Entry 4QZ4 (X-ray diffraction, 3.00 A resolution); this record covers chains S and T of the 28 polymer chains in the assembly.

== Chain S ==
Protein: Proteasome subunit alpha type-6
Source organism: Saccharomyces cerevisiae
Notes: EC 3.4.25.1
UniProtKB: P40302 (PSA6_YEAST); residues 0-233 here correspond to UniProt positions 1-234 (UniProt number = residue number + 1)
Amino-acid sequence (234 residues; each row starts with the number of its first residue; numbering starts at 0):
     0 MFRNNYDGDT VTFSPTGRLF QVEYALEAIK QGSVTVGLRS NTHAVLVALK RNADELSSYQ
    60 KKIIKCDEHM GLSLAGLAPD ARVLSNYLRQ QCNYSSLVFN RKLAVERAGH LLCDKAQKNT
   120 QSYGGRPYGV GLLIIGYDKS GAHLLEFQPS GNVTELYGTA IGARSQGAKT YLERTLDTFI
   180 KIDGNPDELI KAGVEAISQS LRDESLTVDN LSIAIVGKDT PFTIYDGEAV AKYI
Disordered / not traced: 0-2
UniProt features mapped onto this chain:
  - modified residue: Ser13 (Phosphoserine)
  - cross-link: Lys190 (Glycyl lysine isopeptide (Lys-Gly) (interchain with G-Cter in ubiquitin))

== Chain T ==
Protein: Probable proteasome subunit alpha type-7
Source organism: Saccharomyces cerevisiae
Notes: EC 3.4.25.1
UniProtKB: P21242 (PSA7_YEAST); residues -3 to 284 here correspond to UniProt positions 1-288 (UniProt number = residue number + 4)
Amino-acid sequence (288 residues; numbered -3 to 284; the number before each row is that of its first residue; numbers below 1 keep their minus sign (Met-3 is residue -3)):
    -3 MTSIGTGYDL SNSVFSPDGR NFQVEYAVKA VENGTTSIGI KCNDGVVFAV EKLITSKLLV
    57 PQKNVKIQVV DRHIGCVYSG LIPDGRHLVN RGREEAASFK KLYKTPIPIP AFADRLGQYV
   117 QAHTLYNSVR PFGVSTIFGG VDKNGAHLYM LEPSGSYWGY KGAATGKGRQ SAKAELEKLV
   177 DHHPEGLSAR EAVKQAAKII YLAHEDNKEK DFELEISWCS LSETNGLHKF VKGDLLQEAI
   237 DFAQKEINGD DDEDEDDSDN VMSSDDENAP VATNANATTD QEGDIHLE
Disordered / not traced: -3 to 1, 245-284
UniProt features mapped onto this chain:
  - modified residue: Thr-2 (N-acetylthreonine)

== Interface between chain S and chain T ==
Contacting residue pairs (67; chain S residue first):
  Asn4(S) with Leu6(T)
  Tyr5(S) with Asp5(T), hydrogen bond; Leu6(T), hydrophobic
  Thr9(S) with Arg126(T)
  Val10(S) with Gln19(T); Asn123(T); Ser124(T); Val125(T); Arg126(T)
  Thr11(S) with Leu6(T); Gln19(T)
  Phe12(S) with Gln19(T), hydrogen bond (backbone-side chain); Tyr22(T); Ala23(T), hydrophobic; Ala26(T), hydrophobic; Leu77(T), hydrophobic; Arg126(T); Pro127(T); Gly129(T)
  Ser13(S) with Tyr22(T)
  Pro14(S) with Tyr22(T), hydrophobic; Lys25(T)
  Thr15(S) with Lys25(T)
  Gly16(S) with Tyr22(T); Lys25(T); Ala26(T)
  Leu18(S) with Leu77(T), hydrophobic; Arg126(T)
  Glu105(S) with Lys59(T)
  His109(S) with Arg82(T)
  Cys112(S) with Arg82(T)
  Asp113(S) with Arg82(T), salt bridge; Asn86(T)
  Gln116(S) with Pro79(T); Asp80(T); His83(T), hydrogen bond; Arg126(T)
  Thr119(S) with Arg126(T), hydrogen bond (backbone-side chain)
  Gln120(S) with His119(T); Val125(T); Arg126(T), hydrogen bond (backbone-backbone); Pro127(T); Phe128(T)
  Ser121(S) with Ser124(T)
  Tyr122(S) with Ser124(T), hydrogen bond (backbone-backbone)
  Ser149(S) with Pro79(T)
  Gly150(S) with Pro79(T)
  Asn151(S) with Ile78(T); Pro79(T)
  Thr153(S) with Leu55(T); Asn60(T)
  Glu154(S) with Val56(T); Lys59(T); Asn60(T), hydrogen bond (backbone-side chain)
  Leu155(S) with Leu54(T); Leu55(T), hydrophobic; Val56(T)
  Tyr156(S) with Leu54(T), hydrogen bond (backbone-backbone); Leu55(T); Val56(T); Pro57(T)
  Gly157(S) with Leu54(T)
  Lys168(S) with Leu54(T)
  Leu171(S) with Leu54(T)
  Glu172(S) with Ser52(T), hydrogen bond; Lys53(T), hydrogen bond (side chain-backbone)
  Leu175(S) with Lys53(T)
Also at the interface, not in a pair above, chain S (37 interface residues in all): Arg38, Lys117, Ser139, His142, Val152

== Overview ==
The interface between chain S and chain T involves 37 residues on one side and 30 on the other, with 10
hydrogen bonds and 1 salt bridge. Among the polar pairs are Asp113(S)-Arg82(T), Tyr5(S)-Asp5(T) and
Phe12(S)-Gln19(T).
Here chain S is Proteasome subunit alpha type-6 and chain T is Probable proteasome subunit alpha type-7, both
from Saccharomyces cerevisiae. Entry 4QZ4 (yCP beta5-A49S mutant in complex with the epoxyketone inhibitor ONX
0914) was determined by X-ray diffraction (same publication as 4QUX, 4QUY, 4QV0, 4QV1, 4QV3, 4QV4 and 42
further entries).
